Entry 8P6Z (electron microscopy, 2.10 A resolution); this record covers chains I and J of the 3 polymer chains in the assembly.

== Chain I ==
Name: Cyclin-H
Organism: Homo sapiens
UniProt: P51946 (CCNH_HUMAN); numbering as in UniProt (aligned over 1-323)
Amino-acid sequence (324 residues; numbered 0 to 323; the number before each row is that of its first residue; numbering starts at 0):
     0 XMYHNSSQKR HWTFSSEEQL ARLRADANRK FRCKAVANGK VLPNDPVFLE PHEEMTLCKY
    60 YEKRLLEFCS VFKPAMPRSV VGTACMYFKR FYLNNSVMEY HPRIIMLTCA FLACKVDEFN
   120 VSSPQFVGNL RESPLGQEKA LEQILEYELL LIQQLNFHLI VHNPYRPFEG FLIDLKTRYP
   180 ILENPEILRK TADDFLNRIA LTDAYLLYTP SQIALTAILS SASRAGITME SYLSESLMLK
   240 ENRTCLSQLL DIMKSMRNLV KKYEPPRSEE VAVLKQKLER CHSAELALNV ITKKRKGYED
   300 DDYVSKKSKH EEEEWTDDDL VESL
Disordered / not traced: 39-43, 285-323
Modified residues: ACE (acetyl group) at position 0
Construct notes: acetylation (0)
Curated features (UniProtKB/Swiss-Prot):
  - modified residue: Ser5 (Phosphoserine), Ser132 (Phosphoserine), Ser304 (Phosphoserine), Thr315 (Phosphothreonine), Ser322 (Phosphoserine)

== Chain J ==
Name: Cyclin-dependent kinase 7
Organism: Homo sapiens
Notes: EC 2.7.11.22, 2.7.11.23
UniProt: P50613 (CDK7_HUMAN); residues 1-346 here = UniProt positions 1-346
Amino-acid sequence (349 residues; numbered -2 to 346; the number before each row is that of its first residue; numbers below 1 keep their minus sign (Ser-2 is residue -2)):
    -2 SNAMALDVKS RAKRYEKLDF LGEGQFATVY KARDKNTNQI VAIKKIKLGH RSEAKDGINR
    58 TALREIKLLQ ELSHPNIIGL LDAFGHKSNI SLVFDFMETD LEVIIKDNSL VLTPSHIKAY
   118 MLMTLQGLEY LHQHWILHRD LKPNNLLLDE NGVLKLADFG LAKSFGSPNR AYTHQVVTRW
   178 YRAPELLFGA RMYGVGVDMW AVGCILAELL LRVPFLPGDS DLDQLTRIFE TLGTPTEEQW
   238 PDMCSLPDYV TFKSFPGIPL HHIFSAAGDD LLDLIQGLFL FNPCARITAT QALKMKYFSN
   298 RPGPTPGCQL PRPNCPVETL KEQSNPALAI KRKRTEALEQ GGLPKKLIF
Disordered / not traced: -2 to 9, 31-36, 43-51, 311-346
Construct notes: expression tag (-2 to 0)
Ligand contacts: ICEC0510-R (X4L; N7-(phenylmethyl)-3-propan-2-yl-N5-[(3R)-pyrrolidin-3-yl]pyrazolo[1,5-a]pyrimidine-5,7-diamine): Leu18, Gly19, Glu20, Val26, Ala39, Lys41, Ile75, Phe91, Asp92, Phe93, Met94, Glu95, Thr96, Asp97, Val100, Leu144, Ala154
Curated features (UniProtKB/Swiss-Prot):
  - active site: Asp137 (Proton acceptor)
  - binding site (ATP): Leu18 to Val26, Lys41
  - modified residue: Ala2 (N-acetylalanine), Ser7 (Phosphoserine), Ser164 (Phosphoserine), Thr170 (Phosphothreonine), Ser321 (Phosphoserine)
What the authors report for this chain:
  - binding site for ICEC0510-R: Met94

== How chain I and chain J interact ==
Residue-residue contacts (43):
  ACE_0(I) - His131(J)
  Met1(I) - His131(J)
  Met1(I) - Trp132(J)
  Asn4(I) - His131(J)  hydrogen bond
  Ser5(I) - Glu68(J)
  Ser6(I) - Glu68(J)  hydrogen bond (backbone-side chain)
  Phe110(I) - Asp53(J)
  Leu111(I) - Leu60(J)  hydrophobic
  Lys114(I) - Asp53(J)  hydrogen bond (side chain-backbone)
  Lys114(I) - Gly54(J)
  Lys114(I) - Ile55(J)  hydrogen bond (side chain-backbone)
  Lys114(I) - Leu60(J)
  Lys114(I) - Lys64(J)
  Val115(I) - Lys64(J)  hydrogen bond (backbone-side chain)
  Asp116(I) - Arg167(J)  hydrogen bond (backbone-side chain)
  Glu117(I) - Arg61(J)  salt bridge
  Glu117(I) - Lys64(J)  salt bridge
  Glu117(I) - Lys160(J)
  Glu117(I) - Arg167(J)
  Val120(I) - Arg57(J)  hydrogen bond (backbone-side chain)
  Ser122(I) - Lys52(J)  hydrogen bond (side chain-backbone)
  Ser122(I) - Asp53(J)
  Glu137(I) - Lys52(J)
  Leu140(I) - Lys52(J)
  Leu144(I) - Lys52(J)
  Leu144(I) - Gly54(J)
  Glu147(I) - Gly54(J)
  Glu147(I) - Ile55(J)  hydrogen bond (side chain-backbone)
  Leu148(I) - Ile55(J)  hydrophobic
  Leu148(I) - Gly82(J)
  Leu148(I) - His83(J)
  Leu148(I) - Lys84(J)
  Ile151(I) - Ile55(J)  hydrophobic
  Ile151(I) - Leu60(J)  hydrophobic
  Asn155(I) - Gln67(J)
  Phe156(I) - Gln67(J)  hydrogen bond (backbone-side chain)
  Phe156(I) - Ala80(J)
  Phe156(I) - Phe81(J)
  His157(I) - Gln67(J)
  Leu158(I) - Leu60(J)  hydrophobic
  Leu158(I) - Lys64(J)
  Ile159(I) - Lys64(J)
  Ile159(I) - Glu68(J)
Other interface residues (no listed pair), chain I (28 interface residues in all): Arg9, Asn119, Glu141, Gln152
Other interface residues (no listed pair), chain J (26 interface residues in all): Ile63, Ser85, Ile87, Tyr127, Gln130, Ile133, Ala159

== In short ==
28 residues of chain I and 26 residues of chain J are in contact, with 10 hydrogen bonds and 2 salt bridges.
Polar pairs include Glu117(I)-Arg61(J), Glu117(I)-Lys64(J) and Asn4(I)-His131(J). Bound to chain J:
ICEC0510-R. The paper reports a binding site for ICEC0510-R at Met94(J).
Chain I is Cyclin-H and chain J is Cyclin-dependent kinase 7, both from Homo sapiens; the structure, Cryo-EM
structure of CAK in complex with inhibitor ICEC0510-R, was determined by electron microscopy together with
8ORM, 8P6V, 8P6W, 8P6X, 8P6Y, 8P70 and 11 further entries from the same study.
